4H13 - chains E and F of the 8 polymer chains in the assembly; structure by X-ray diffraction, 3.07 A resolution.

Chain E:
Name: Cytochrome b6-f complex subunit 6
Organism: Mastigocladus laminosus
UniProtKB: P83795 (PETL_MASLA); residues 1-32 here = UniProt positions 1-32
Sequence (32 residues; row label = number of the first residue in the row):
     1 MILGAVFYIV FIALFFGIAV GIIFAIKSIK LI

Chain F:
Name: Cytochrome b6-f complex subunit 7
Organism: Mastigocladus laminosus
UniProtKB: P83796 (PETM_MASLA); numbering as in UniProt (aligned over 1-35)
Sequence (35 residues; numbered 1 to 35; the number before each row is that of its first residue):
     1 MTEEMLYAAL LSFGLIFVGW GLGVLLLKIQ GAEKE
Unresolved in the structure: 1, 33-35

How chain E and chain F interact:
Pairs across the interface - 9 pairs, chain E then chain F:
  Met1(E) with Tyr7(F)
  Tyr8(E) with Leu15(F); Val18(F)
  Phe16(E) with Leu22(F), hydrophobic; Leu25(F), hydrophobic; Leu26(F), hydrophobic
  Val20(E) with Ile29(F), hydrophobic
  Phe24(E) with Ile29(F), hydrophobic
  Lys27(E) with Gln30(F), hydrogen bond (side chain-backbone)
Other interface residues (no listed pair), chain E (8 interface residues in all): Ala19, Ile23

Overview:
Chain E and chain F each contribute 8 residues to their interface; the contacts include 1 hydrogen bond. The
hydrogen-bonded pair is Lys27(E)-Gln30(F).
Here chain E is Cytochrome b6-f complex subunit 6 and chain F is Cytochrome b6-f complex subunit 7, both from
Mastigocladus laminosus. Entry 4H13 (Crystal Structure of the Cytochrome b6f Complex from Mastigocladus
laminosus with TDS) was determined by X-ray diffraction, deposited together with 4H44.
